Entry 5FEJ (X-ray diffraction, 2.50 A resolution); this record covers chain A.

[Chain A]
Protein: CopM
Source organism: Synechocystis sp. PCC 6803
UniProt: A0A0F6QDN6 (A0A0F6QDN6_9SYNC); numbering as in UniProt (aligned over 27-196)
Chain sequence (172 residues; numbered 25 to 196; the number before each row is that of its first residue):
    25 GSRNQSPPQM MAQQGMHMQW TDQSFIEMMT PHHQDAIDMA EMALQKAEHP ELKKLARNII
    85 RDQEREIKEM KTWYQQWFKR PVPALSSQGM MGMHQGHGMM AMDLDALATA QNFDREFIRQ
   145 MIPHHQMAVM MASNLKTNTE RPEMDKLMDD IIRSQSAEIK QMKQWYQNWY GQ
Unresolved in the structure: 25-42, 110-124, 196
Differences from the reference sequence: expression tag (25-26)
Ion coordination: Cu+ site 1: His56, His57; Cu+ site 2: His148, His149

[In short]
The Cu+ site 1 is built by His56 and His57. His148 and His149 coordinate Cu+ site 2.
Chain A is CopM (Synechocystis sp. PCC 6803); the structure, CopM in the Cu(I)-bound form, was determined by
X-ray diffraction together with 5FFA, 5FFB, 5FFC, 5FFD and 5FFE from the same study.
